7Y8W - chains A and B of the 6 polymer chains in the assembly; structure by X-ray diffraction, 2.40 A resolution.

# Chain A (and B)
Protein: Dynein light chain 1, cytoplasmic
Source organism: Caenorhabditis elegans
Notes: chain B of this document is another copy of the same molecule, construct and numbering; everything in this record applies to it too
UniProtKB: Q22799 (DYL1_CAEEL); residues 1-89 here = UniProt positions 1-89
Sequence (95 residues; row label = number of the first residue in the row; numbers below 1 keep their minus sign (Gly-5 is residue -5)):
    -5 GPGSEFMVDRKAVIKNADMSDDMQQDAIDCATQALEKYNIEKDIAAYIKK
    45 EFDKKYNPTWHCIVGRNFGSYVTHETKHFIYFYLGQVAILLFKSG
Unresolved in the structure: -5 to 4 (chain B: -5 to 3)
Differences from the reference sequence: expression tag (-5 to 0)
Curated features (UniProtKB/Swiss-Prot):
  - site (Required for mett-10 binding): Phe62, Thr67, Phe73
  - mutagenesis: Phe62 (F62S: Reduces mett-10 binding), Thr67 (T67A: Reduces mett-10 binding), His68 (H68A: Does not affect mett-10 binding), Phe73 (F73S: Reduces mett-10 binding)

# How chain A and chain B interact
Pairs across the interface (58):
  Glu35(A) with Asn61(B); Phe62(B), hydrogen bond (side chain-backbone); Gly63(B), hydrogen bond (side chain-backbone)
  Lys36(A) with Gly63(B); Ser64(B)
  Ala39(A) with Ser64(B); Tyr65(B)
  Ala40(A) with Tyr65(B), hydrophobic
  Lys43(A) with Tyr65(B); Thr67(B), hydrogen bond
  Lys44(A) with Tyr65(B)
  Thr53(A) with Thr67(B)
  His55(A) with Tyr65(B); Val66(B); Thr67(B), hydrogen bond (side chain-backbone); Phe86(B); Ser88(B), hydrogen bond
  Cys56(A) with Ser64(B); Tyr65(B), hydrogen bond (backbone-backbone)
  Ile57(A) with Ile57(B), hydrophobic; Phe62(B), hydrophobic; Gly63(B); Ser64(B)
  Val58(A) with Phe62(B); Gly63(B), hydrogen bond (backbone-backbone)
  Gly59(A) with Asn61(B); Phe62(B)
  Arg60(A) with Asn61(B), hydrogen bond (backbone-side chain)
  Asn61(A) with Glu35(B); Gly59(B); Arg60(B), hydrogen bond (backbone-backbone); Asn61(B), hydrogen bond (backbone-backbone)
  Phe62(A) with Glu35(B); Val58(B); Gly59(B); Phe62(B), hydrophobic
  Gly63(A) with Glu35(B), hydrogen bond (backbone-side chain); Lys36(B); Ala39(B); Ile57(B); Val58(B), hydrogen bond (backbone-backbone)
  Ser64(A) with Lys36(B); Ala39(B); Cys56(B); Ile57(B)
  Tyr65(A) with Ala39(B); Ala40(B), hydrophobic; Lys43(B); Lys44(B); His55(B); Cys56(B), hydrogen bond (backbone-backbone)
  Val66(A) with His55(B)
  Thr67(A) with Lys43(B), hydrogen bond; Thr53(B); His55(B), hydrogen bond (backbone-side chain)
  Phe86(A) with His55(B)
  Ser88(A) with His55(B), hydrogen bond; Ser88(B), hydrogen bond (side chain-backbone)
Interface residues without a listed pair, chain A (24 interface residues in all): Trp54, Gly89
Interface residues without a listed pair, chain B (25 interface residues in all): Trp54, Leu84, Gly89

# Summary
Chain A and chain B form an interface of 24 and 25 residues respectively, with 17 hydrogen bonds. Polar
contacts include Glu35(A)-Phe62(B), Glu35(A)-Gly63(B) and Lys43(A)-Thr67(B). UniProt lists 4 mutagenesis sites
on chain A.
Chain A and chain B are both Dynein light chain 1, cytoplasmic (Caenorhabditis elegans); the structure,
Crystal structure of DLC-1/SAO-1 complex, was determined by X-ray diffraction.
